PDB entry 3VTI | X-ray diffraction, 2.56 A resolution | chains C and D of the 4 polymer chains in the assembly

# Chain C (and D)
Name: Hydrogenase maturation factor
Organism: Thermoanaerobacter tengcongensis
Notes: fragment: N-terminal truncated variant; chain D of this document is another copy of the same molecule, construct and numbering; everything in this record applies to it too
UniProt: Q8RDA7 (Q8RDA7_THETN); residue numbers follow UniProt; this construct covers 40-351
Amino-acid sequence (314 residues; numbered 38 to 351; the number before each row is that of its first residue):
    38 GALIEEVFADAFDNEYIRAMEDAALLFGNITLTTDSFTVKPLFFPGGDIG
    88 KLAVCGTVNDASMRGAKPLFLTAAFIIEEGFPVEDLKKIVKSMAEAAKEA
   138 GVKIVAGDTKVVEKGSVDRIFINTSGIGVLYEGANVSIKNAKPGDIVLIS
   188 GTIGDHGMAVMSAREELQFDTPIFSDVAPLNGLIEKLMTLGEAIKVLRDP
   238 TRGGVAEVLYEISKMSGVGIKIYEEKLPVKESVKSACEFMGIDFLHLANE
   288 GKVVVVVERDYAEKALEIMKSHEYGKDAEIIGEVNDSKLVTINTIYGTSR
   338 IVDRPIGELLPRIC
Unresolved in the structure: 343-351
Construct notes: expression tag (38-39)
Metal / ion sites: Mg2+: D59, D97, D236

# Chain C / chain D interface
Contacting residue pairs (92):
  A39(C) - V148(D)  hydrophobic
  I41(C) - I114(D)  hydrophobic
  I41(C) - L123(D)  hydrophobic
  I41(C) - T146(D)
  I41(C) - V148(D)  hydrophobic
  V44(C) - K124(D)
  F45(C) - A110(D)
  F45(C) - F112(D)  hydrophobic
  F45(C) - G144(D)
  A48(C) - V127(D)  hydrophobic
  A48(C) - A131(D)
  F49(C) - F112(D)  hydrophobic
  F49(C) - V127(D)  hydrophobic
  F49(C) - M130(D)  hydrophobic
  F49(C) - I141(D)  hydrophobic
  N51(C) - I141(D)  hydrogen bond (side chain-backbone)
  E52(C) - K140(D)  salt bridge
  Y53(C) - F107(D)
  Y53(C) - V142(D)
  I54(C) - I141(D)
  I54(C) - V142(D)
  I54(C) - A143(D)
  A61(C) - V142(D)
  L63(C) - F107(D)  hydrophobic
  L63(C) - V142(D)  hydrophobic
  F64(C) - F107(D)  hydrophobic
  F64(C) - I164(D)  hydrophobic
  L69(C) - T109(D)
  L69(C) - V142(D)  hydrophobic
  L69(C) - A143(D)
  T71(C) - T109(D)
  T71(C) - G144(D)
  T71(C) - D145(D)
  D72(C) - D145(D)
  D72(C) - K147(D)  salt bridge
  S73(C) - A111(D)
  S73(C) - I113(D)
  S73(C) - D145(D)
  S73(C) - K147(D)  hydrogen bond (backbone-side chain)
  L106(C) - F64(D)  hydrophobic
  F107(C) - Y53(D)
  F107(C) - L63(D)  hydrophobic
  F107(C) - F64(D)  hydrophobic
  T109(C) - L69(D)
  T109(C) - T71(D)
  T109(C) - S162(D)
  A110(C) - F45(D)
  A111(C) - S73(D)
  A111(C) - N160(D)
  F112(C) - F45(D)  hydrophobic
  F112(C) - F49(D)  hydrophobic
  I113(C) - S73(D)
  I113(C) - F158(D)  hydrophobic
  I114(C) - I41(D)  hydrophobic
  L123(C) - I41(D)  hydrophobic
  V127(C) - A48(D)  hydrophobic
  V127(C) - F49(D)
  M130(C) - F49(D)  hydrophobic
  A131(C) - A48(D)
  A131(C) - F49(D)
  K140(C) - E52(D)  salt bridge
  I141(C) - F49(D)  hydrophobic
  I141(C) - N51(D)  hydrogen bond (backbone-side chain)
  I141(C) - I54(D)
  V142(C) - Y53(D)  hydrophobic
  V142(C) - I54(D)
  V142(C) - A61(D)
  A143(C) - I54(D)
  A143(C) - L69(D)
  G144(C) - F45(D)
  G144(C) - T71(D)
  D145(C) - D72(D)
  D145(C) - S73(D)  hydrogen bond (side chain-backbone)
  T146(C) - E42(D)
  K147(C) - D72(D)  salt bridge
  K147(C) - S73(D)
  V148(C) - G38(D)
  V149(C) - T75(D)
  S153(C) - V154(D)
  S153(C) - D155(D)  hydrogen bond (backbone-backbone)
  S153(C) - F158(D)
  V154(C) - S153(D)
  D155(C) - S153(D)  hydrogen bond (backbone-backbone)
  F158(C) - I113(D)  hydrophobic
  F158(C) - S153(D)
  F158(C) - V154(D)  hydrophobic
  N160(C) - A111(D)
  N160(C) - N160(D)
  S162(C) - S162(D)  hydrogen bond
  I164(C) - I67(D)  hydrophobic
  I164(C) - L69(D)  hydrophobic
  I164(C) - I164(D)  hydrophobic
Interface residues without a listed pair, chain C (51 interface residues in all): I67, T75, V120, K124, G152
Interface residues without a listed pair, chain D (53 interface residues in all): L40, V44, T70, V120, V149, G152

# Overview
Chain C and chain D form an interface of 51 and 53 residues respectively; the contacts include 7 hydrogen
bonds and 4 salt bridges. Polar pairs include E52(C)-K140(D), D72(C)-K147(D) and N51(C)-I141(D). D59(C),
D97(C) and D236(C) form the Mg2+ site.
Chain C and chain D are both Hydrogenase maturation factor (Thermoanaerobacter tengcongensis); the structure,
Crystal structure of HypE-HypF complex, was determined by X-ray diffraction (same publication as 3VTH).
